8IZU - chain A; structure by X-ray diffraction, 2.54 A resolution.

== Chain A ==
Name: Virion morphogenesis protein OPG132
Source organism: Monkeypox virus
Notes: fragment: N-terminal domain(residues 1-137)
UniProtKB: A0A7H0DNA4 (PG132_MONPV); residues 1-137 here = UniProt positions 1-137
Chain sequence (140 residues; numbered -2 to 137; the number before each row is that of its first residue; numbers below 1 keep their minus sign (Gly-2 is residue -2)):
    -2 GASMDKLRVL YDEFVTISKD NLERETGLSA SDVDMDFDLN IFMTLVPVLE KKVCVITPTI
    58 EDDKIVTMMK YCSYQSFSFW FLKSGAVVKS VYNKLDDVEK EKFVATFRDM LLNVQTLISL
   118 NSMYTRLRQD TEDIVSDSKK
Unresolved in the structure: -2 to -1, 137
Differences from the reference sequence: expression tag (-2 to 0)
Small-molecule neighbours: Ni2+ (NI): Asp17, Asn18, Arg21, Glu96
What the authors report for this chain:
  - conformationally variable residues (helix shift): Thr122 to Lys137
  - conformationally variable residues (helix shift): Thr122 to Lys136 (from molecular simulation)

== Overview ==
Bound to chain A: Ni2+. The paper reports conformational variability at Thr122.
Chain A is Virion morphogenesis protein OPG132 (Monkeypox virus); the structure, Crystal structure of the
N-terminal domain (residues 1-137) of MPXV A7, was determined by X-ray diffraction (same publication as 8IZT).
